8IZ2 - chain A; structure by X-ray diffraction, 1.57 A resolution.

[Chain A]
Protein: Green fluorescent protein
Source organism: Aequorea victoria
UniProtKB: P42212 (GFP_AEQVI); aligned to UniProt positions 2-238 over residues 2-238
Chain sequence (243 residues; each row starts with the number of its first residue; note: 2 numbers in that range are skipped by the numbering (no residue carries them; nothing is unmodelled there); numbering starts at 0):
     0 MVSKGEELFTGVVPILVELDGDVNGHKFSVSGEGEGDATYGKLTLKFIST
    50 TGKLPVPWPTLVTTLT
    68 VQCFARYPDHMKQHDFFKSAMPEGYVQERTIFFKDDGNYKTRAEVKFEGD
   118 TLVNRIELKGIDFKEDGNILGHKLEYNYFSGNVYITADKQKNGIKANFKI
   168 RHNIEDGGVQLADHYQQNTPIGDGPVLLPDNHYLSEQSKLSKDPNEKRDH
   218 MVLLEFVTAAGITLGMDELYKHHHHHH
Unresolved in the structure: 233-244
Construct notes: initiating methionine (0); expression tag (1, 239-244); engineered mutation S48 (Cys in P42212), L64 (Phe in P42212), A72 (Ser in P42212), F146 (Asn in P42212), G148 (His in P42212), T153 (Met in P42212), A163 (Val in P42212), G175 (Ser in P42212), E203 (Thr in P42212), K206 (Ala in P42212), L231 (His in P42212); chromophore (65, 65)
Modified residues: T65 (chromophore; CRO)
Covalent attachments: covalent link T65-V68

[Summary]
Chain A is Green fluorescent protein (Aequorea victoria); the structure, Single excitation and two emissions
pH sensor protein (SITE-pHorin)_C203E_pH8.0, was determined by X-ray diffraction (same publication as 8IYY,
8IYZ, 8IZ0, 8IZ1 and 8IZ3).
